8RGZ - chains A and D of the 9 polymer chains in the assembly; structure by electron microscopy, 3.27 A resolution.

[Chain A]
Name: Envelope glycoprotein B
Organism: Human alphaherpesvirus 1 strain F
UniProt: P06436 (GB_HHV1F); the construct has insertions or renumbered stretches relative to UniProt, so the offset changes along the chain: 1-5 = UniProt 1-5; 7-904 = UniProt 6-903
Chain sequence (906 residues; row label = number of the first residue in the row):
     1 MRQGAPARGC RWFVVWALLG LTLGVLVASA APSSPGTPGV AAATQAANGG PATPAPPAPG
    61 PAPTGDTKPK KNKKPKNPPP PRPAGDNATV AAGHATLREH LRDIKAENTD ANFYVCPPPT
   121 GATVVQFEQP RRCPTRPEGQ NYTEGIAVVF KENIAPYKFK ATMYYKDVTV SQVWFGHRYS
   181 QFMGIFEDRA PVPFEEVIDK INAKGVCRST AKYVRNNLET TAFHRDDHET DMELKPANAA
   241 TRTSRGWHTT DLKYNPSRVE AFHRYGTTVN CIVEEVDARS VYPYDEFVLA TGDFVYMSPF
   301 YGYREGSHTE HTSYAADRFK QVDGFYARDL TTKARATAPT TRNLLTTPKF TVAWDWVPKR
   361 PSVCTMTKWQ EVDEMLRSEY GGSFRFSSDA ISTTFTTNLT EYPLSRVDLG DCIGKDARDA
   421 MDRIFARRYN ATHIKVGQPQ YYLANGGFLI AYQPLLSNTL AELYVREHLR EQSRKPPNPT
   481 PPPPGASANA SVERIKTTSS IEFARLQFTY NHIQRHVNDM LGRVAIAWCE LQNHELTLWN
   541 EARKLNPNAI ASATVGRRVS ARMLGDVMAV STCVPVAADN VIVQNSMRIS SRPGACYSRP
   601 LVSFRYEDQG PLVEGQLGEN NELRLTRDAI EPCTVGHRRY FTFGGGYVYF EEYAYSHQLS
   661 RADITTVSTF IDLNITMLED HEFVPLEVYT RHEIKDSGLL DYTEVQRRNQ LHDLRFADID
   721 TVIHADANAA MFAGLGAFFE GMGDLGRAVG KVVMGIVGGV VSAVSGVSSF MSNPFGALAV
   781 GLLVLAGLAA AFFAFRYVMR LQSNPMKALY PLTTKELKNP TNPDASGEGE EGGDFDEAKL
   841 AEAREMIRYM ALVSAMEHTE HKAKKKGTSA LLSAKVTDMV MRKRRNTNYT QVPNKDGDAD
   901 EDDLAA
Unresolved in the structure: 1-110, 460-491, 726-906
Construct notes: insertion (6); conflict His858 (Arg857 in P06436); expression tag (905-906)
Disulfide bonds: Cys116-Cys573, Cys133-Cys529, Cys207-Cys271, Cys364-Cys412, Cys596-Cys633
UniProt features mapped onto this chain:
  - region (Involved in fusion and/or binding to host membrane): Val173 to Tyr179, Arg258 to Tyr265
  - motif: Tyr849 to Leu852 (Golgi targeting), Tyr889 to Val892 (Internalization motif)
  - glycosylation (N-linked (GlcNAc...) asparagine): Asn87, Asn141, Asn398, Asn430, Asn489, Asn674
Reported in the primary citation:
  - conformationally variable residues (order/disorder transition): Thr331 to Thr337

[Chain D]
Name: HDIT101 Fab heavy chain
Organism: Homo sapiens
Notes: antibody fragment or engineered binder
Chain sequence (450 residues; numbered 22 to 471; the number before each row is that of its first residue):
    22 TLKESGPALV KPTQTLTLTC TFSGFSLSTS GMSVGWIRQP PGKALEWLAH IWWNNDKYYK
    82 PALKSRLTIS KDTSKNQVVL TMTNMDPVDT ATYYCARIYY GYRPYAMDYW GQGTLVTVSS
   142 ASTKGPSVFP LAPSSKSTSG GTAALGCLVK DYFPEPVTVS WNSGALTSGV HTFPAVLQSS
   202 GLYSLSSVVT VPSSSLGTQT YICNVNHKPS NTKVDKKVEP KSCDKTHTCP PCPAPELLGG
   262 PSVFLFPPKP KDTLMISRTP EVTCVVVDVS HEDPEVKFNW YVDGVEVHNA KTKPREEQYN
   322 STYRVVSVLT VLHQDWLNGK EYKCKVSNKA LPAPIEKTIS KAKGQPREPQ VYTLPPSRDE
   382 LTKNQVSLTC LVKGFYPSDI AVEWESNGQP ENNYKTTPPV LDSDGSFFLY SKLTVDKSRW
   442 QQGNVFSCSV MHEALHNHYT QKSLSLSPGK
Unresolved in the structure: 142-471
Disulfide bonds: Cys41-Cys116

[Chain A / chain D interface]
Pairs across the interface - 27 pairs, chain A then chain D:
  Tyr301(A) with Trp74(D)
  Gly302(A) with Trp74(D)
  Tyr303(A) with Trp73(D); Trp74(D), hydrophobic; Asn75(D), hydrogen bond; Asp77(D), hydrogen bond; Tyr121(D); Gly122(D)
  Arg304(A) with Tyr121(D); Gly122(D)
  Glu305(A) with Tyr121(D), hydrogen bond (backbone-backbone); Gly122(D), hydrogen bond (backbone-backbone); Tyr123(D); Pro125(D)
  Gly306(A) with Gly122(D), hydrogen bond (backbone-backbone)
  His308(A) with Ser51(D), hydrogen bond (side chain-backbone); Gly52(D), hydrogen bond (side chain-backbone); Trp74(D); Gly122(D), hydrogen bond (side chain-backbone); Tyr123(D)
  Ala316(A) with Asn75(D)
  Phe319(A) with Asn75(D)
  Lys320(A) with Asp77(D), salt bridge
  Gln321(A) with Asp77(D), hydrogen bond (backbone-side chain); Tyr79(D), hydrogen bond (backbone-side chain)
  Val322(A) with Tyr79(D)
  Asp323(A) with Tyr79(D)
Other interface residues (no listed pair), chain A (14 interface residues in all): Asp317
Other interface residues (no listed pair), chain D (13 interface residues in all): Lys78, Arg124
Interface features reported in the paper:
  - epitope / paratope residues, chain A: Tyr303(A), His308(A)

[Summary]
The interface between chain A and chain D involves 14 residues on one side and 13 on the other, with 10
hydrogen bonds and 1 salt bridge. Polar pairs include Lys320(A)-Asp77(D), Tyr303(A)-Asn75(D) and
Tyr303(A)-Asp77(D). From the paper: epitope/paratope residues Tyr303(A) and His308(A); conformational
variability at Thr331(A).
Chain A is Envelope glycoprotein B (Human alphaherpesvirus 1 strain F) and chain D is HDIT101 Fab heavy chain
(Homo sapiens); the structure, Trimeric HSV-1F gB ectodomain in postfusion conformation with three bound
HDIT101 Fab molecules, was determined by electron microscopy, deposited together with 8RH1.
